Entry 6IAF (X-ray diffraction, 1.35 A resolution); this record covers chain A.

# Chain A
Molecule: Ferritin, middle subunit
Organism: Lithobates catesbeiana
Notes: EC 1.16.3.1; engineered mutation(s): H54N
UniProtKB: P07798 (FRI2_LITCT); residues 0-175 here correspond to UniProt positions 1-176 (UniProt number = residue number + 1)
Amino-acid sequence (176 residues; row label = number of the first residue in the row; numbering starts at 0):
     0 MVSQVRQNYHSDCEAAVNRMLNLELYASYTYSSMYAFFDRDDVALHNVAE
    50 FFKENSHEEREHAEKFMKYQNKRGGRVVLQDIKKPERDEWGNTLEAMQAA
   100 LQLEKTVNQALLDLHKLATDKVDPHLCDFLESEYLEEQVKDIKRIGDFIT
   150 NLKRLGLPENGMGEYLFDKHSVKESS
Unresolved in the structure: 0, 173-175
Differences from the reference sequence: variant Asn54 (His55 in P07798)
Swiss-Prot annotation at these positions:
  - binding site (Fe cation): Glu23, Glu58, His61, Glu103, Gln137, Asp140
Metal / ion sites: Mg2+ near Ser10 (its only coordinating residue here); Fe2+ site 1: Glu23, Glu58, His61; Fe2+ site 2: Glu57, Glu136, Asp140; Fe2+ site 3: Glu58, Glu103, Gln137, Asp140; Fe2+ site 4 near His169 (its only coordinating residue here)

# Summary
The Fe2+ site 1 is built by Glu23, Glu58 and His61. Glu57, Glu136 and Asp140 form the Fe2+ site 2. Curated
annotation (UniProt) lists 6 Fe cation-binding residues.
Chain A is Ferritin, middle subunit (Lithobates catesbeiana); the structure, Fifteen minutes iron loaded Rana
Catesbeiana H' ferritin variant H54N, was determined by X-ray diffraction (same publication as 6I9P, 6I9T and
6IAJ).
